6NLQ - chain A; structure by X-ray diffraction, 1.15 A resolution.

== Chain A ==
Name: Alanine--tRNA ligase, mitochondrial
Organism: Homo sapiens
Notes: EC 6.1.1.7; fragment: C-terminal domain
UniProt: Q5JTZ9 (SYAM_HUMAN); residues 873-985 here = UniProt positions 873-985
Sequence (113 residues; each row starts with the number of its first residue):
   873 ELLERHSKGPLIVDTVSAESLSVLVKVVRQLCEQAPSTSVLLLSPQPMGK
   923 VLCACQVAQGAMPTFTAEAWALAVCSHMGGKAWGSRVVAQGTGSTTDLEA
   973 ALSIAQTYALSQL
Unresolved in the structure: 873-880
Swiss-Prot annotation at these positions:
  - natural variant: G965 (G965R: In LKENP)
Bound ions: Ca2+ site 1: D886 (shared with 1 residue of chain B; 1 residue of chain C); Ca2+ site 2: G932 (shared with 1 residue of chain C)

== Overview ==
Chain A is Alanine--tRNA ligase, mitochondrial (Homo sapiens); the structure, Human Mitochondrial Alanyl-tRNA
Synthetase C-terminal domain, was determined by X-ray diffraction together with 6NOW and 6NLY from the same
study.
